8QYH - chains A and B of the 7 polymer chains in the assembly; structure by electron microscopy, 2.40 A resolution.

# Chain A (and B)
Name: Anti-phage defense ZorAB system ZorA
Source organism: Escherichia coli
Notes: chain B of this document is another copy of the same molecule, construct and numbering; everything in this record applies to it too
Reference sequence: A0A0V7WZR2 (A0A0V7WZR2_ECOLX); residue numbers follow UniProt; this construct covers 1-273
Sequence (280 residues; each row starts with the number of its first residue):
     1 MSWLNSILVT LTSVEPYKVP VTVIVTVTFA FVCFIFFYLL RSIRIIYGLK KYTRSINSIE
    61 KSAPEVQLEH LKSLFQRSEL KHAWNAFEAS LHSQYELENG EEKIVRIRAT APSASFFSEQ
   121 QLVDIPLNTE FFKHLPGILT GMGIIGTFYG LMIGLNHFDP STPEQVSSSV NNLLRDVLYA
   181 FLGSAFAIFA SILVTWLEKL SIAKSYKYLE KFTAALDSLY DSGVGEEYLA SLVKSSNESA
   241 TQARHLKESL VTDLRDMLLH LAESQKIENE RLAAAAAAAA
Disordered / not traced: 270-280
Sequence notes: conflict Ala86 (Glu in A0A0V7WZR2), Ala89 (Glu in A0A0V7WZR2); expression tag (274-280)
Reported in the primary citation:
  - mutagenesis - L250G/L254G/L258G/L261G, L250N/L254N/L258N/L261N: decreased stability in response to TMD domain

# Interface between chain A and chain B
Contacting residue pairs (80; chain A residue first):
  Met1(A) - Tyr17(B)  hydrophobic
  Leu4(A) - Tyr17(B)
  Leu4(A) - Pro20(B)  hydrophobic
  Leu4(A) - Tyr179(B)  hydrophobic
  Leu4(A) - Leu182(B)  hydrophobic
  Asn5(A) - Tyr179(B)  hydrogen bond
  Leu8(A) - Leu178(B)  hydrophobic
  Leu8(A) - Tyr179(B)  hydrophobic
  Leu8(A) - Leu182(B)  hydrophobic
  Leu11(A) - Leu182(B)  hydrophobic
  Ala89(A) - Asp221(B)
  Ala89(A) - Ser222(B)
  His92(A) - Glu226(B)
  His92(A) - Glu227(B)
  Thr110(A) - Glu226(B)
  Gln120(A) - Glu119(B)  hydrogen bond
  Gln121(A) - Glu210(B)
  Ile125(A) - Tyr206(B)
  Ile125(A) - Lys207(B)
  Ile125(A) - Glu210(B)
  Asn128(A) - Lys204(B)  hydrogen bond
  Glu130(A) - Lys199(B)
  Glu130(A) - Tyr206(B)
  Phe131(A) - Trp196(B)
  Phe131(A) - Lys199(B)
  Phe131(A) - Leu200(B)
  His134(A) - Lys199(B)
  Ile138(A) - Ile192(B)  hydrophobic
  Ile138(A) - Trp196(B)
  Gly141(A) - Ile192(B)
  Ile144(A) - Ile188(B)  hydrophobic
  Ile145(A) - Ile188(B)  hydrophobic
  Ile145(A) - Phe189(B)  hydrophobic
  Ile145(A) - Ile192(B)  hydrophobic
  Phe148(A) - Phe181(B)  hydrophobic
  Phe148(A) - Ser184(B)
  Phe148(A) - Ala185(B)  hydrophobic
  Phe148(A) - Ile188(B)  hydrophobic
  Leu151(A) - Phe181(B)  hydrophobic
  Met152(A) - Leu178(B)
  Met152(A) - Phe181(B)
  Met152(A) - Leu182(B)  hydrophobic
  Met152(A) - Ala185(B)  hydrophobic
  Leu155(A) - Leu174(B)  hydrophobic
  Leu155(A) - Val177(B)  hydrophobic
  Asn156(A) - Arg175(B)  hydrogen bond
  Asn156(A) - Leu178(B)
  Phe158(A) - Asn171(B)
  Phe158(A) - Leu174(B)  hydrophobic
  Asp159(A) - Asn171(B)
  Pro160(A) - Asn171(B)
  Val224(A) - Glu226(B)
  Gly225(A) - Leu229(B)
  Tyr228(A) - Glu226(B)
  Tyr228(A) - Leu229(B)  hydrophobic
  Tyr228(A) - Ala230(B)
  Tyr228(A) - Val233(B)
  Leu232(A) - Leu232(B)
  Leu232(A) - Val233(B)  hydrophobic
  Ser235(A) - Ser236(B)
  Ser235(A) - Asn237(B)
  Gln242(A) - Ala240(B)  hydrogen bond (side chain-backbone)
  Gln242(A) - Arg244(B)
  Leu246(A) - Ala243(B)
  Leu246(A) - Arg244(B)
  Leu246(A) - Lys247(B)
  Ser249(A) - Lys247(B)  hydrogen bond
  Leu250(A) - Lys247(B)
  Leu250(A) - Val251(B)  hydrophobic
  Asp253(A) - Lys247(B)  salt bridge
  Asp253(A) - Val251(B)
  Leu254(A) - Leu254(B)  hydrophobic
  Met257(A) - Leu254(B)
  Met257(A) - Arg255(B)  hydrogen bond (side chain-backbone)
  Met257(A) - Leu258(B)  hydrophobic
  His260(A) - Leu259(B)
  Leu261(A) - Ala262(B)  hydrophobic
  Gln265(A) - Gln265(B)
  Glu268(A) - Lys266(B)
  Glu268(A) - Asn269(B)
Other interface residues (no listed pair), chain A (52 interface residues in all): Thr12, Ser90, Gly137, Met142, Ser161, Leu229, Ser231, Leu258, Ser264
Other interface residues (no listed pair), chain B (52 interface residues in all): Val21, Ile24, Thr195, Ile202, Ala203, Leu261

# Overview
Chain A and chain B each contribute 52 residues to their interface; the contacts include 7 hydrogen bonds and
1 salt bridge. Polar contacts include Asp253(A)-Lys247(B), Asn5(A)-Tyr179(B) and Gln120(A)-Glu119(B). The
paper reports that L250G/L254G/L258G/L261G and L250N/L254N/L258N/L261N of chain A reduce stability in response
to TMD domain.
Both chains are Anti-phage defense ZorAB system ZorA (Escherichia coli). Entry 8QYH (Zorya anti-bacteriophage
defense system ZorAB ZorA E86A_E89A, Calcium binding site mutation) was determined by electron microscopy
together with 8QYD, 8QYK and 8QYY from the same study.
